7D1Z - chains B and J of the 11 polymer chains in the assembly; structure by electron microscopy, 3.15 A resolution.

# Chain B
Protein: Histone H4
From: Homo sapiens
Reference sequence: P62805 (H4_HUMAN); residues 1-102 here correspond to UniProt positions 2-103 (UniProt number = residue number + 1)
Chain sequence (106 residues; each row starts with the number of its first residue; numbers below 1 keep their minus sign (Gly-3 is residue -3)):
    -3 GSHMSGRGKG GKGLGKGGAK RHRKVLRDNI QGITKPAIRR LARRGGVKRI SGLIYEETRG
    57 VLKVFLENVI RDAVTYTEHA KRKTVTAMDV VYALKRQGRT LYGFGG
Disordered / not traced: -3 to 21
Differences from the reference sequence: expression tag (-3 to 0)
UniProt features mapped onto this chain:
  - DNA-binding region: Lys16 to Lys20
  - modified residue: Ser1 (N-acetylserine), Arg3 (Asymmetric dimethylarginine), Lys5 (N6-(2-hydroxyisobutyryl)lysine), Lys8 (N6-(2-hydroxyisobutyryl)lysine), Lys12 (N6-(2-hydroxyisobutyryl)lysine), Lys16 (N6-(2-hydroxyisobutyryl)lysine), Lys20 (N6,N6,N6-trimethyllysine), Lys31 (N6-(2-hydroxyisobutyryl)lysine), Lys44 (N6-(2-hydroxyisobutyryl)lysine), Ser47 (Phosphoserine), Tyr51 (Phosphotyrosine), Lys59 (N6-(2-hydroxyisobutyryl)lysine), Lys77 (N6-(2-hydroxyisobutyryl)lysine), Lys79 (N6-(2-hydroxyisobutyryl)lysine), Thr80 (Phosphothreonine), Tyr88 (Phosphotyrosine), Lys91 (N6-(2-hydroxyisobutyryl)lysine)
  - cross-link (Glycyl lysine isopeptide (Lys-Gly)): Lys12 (interchain with G-Cter in SUMO2), Lys20 (interchain with G-Cter in SUMO2), Lys31 (interchain with G-Cter in SUMO2), Lys59 (interchain with G-Cter in SUMO2), Lys79 (interchain with G-Cter in SUMO2), Lys91 (interchain with G-Cter in SUMO2)

# Chain J
Molecule: 145-nt DNA strand
Sequence (145 nucleotides; numbered -72 to 72; the number before each row is that of its first residue; numbers below 1 keep their minus sign (DA-72 is residue -72)):
   -72 ATCGATGTAT ATATCTGACA CGTGCCTGGA GACTAGGGAG TAATCCCCTT GGCGGTTAAA
   -12 ACGCGGGGGA CAGCGCGTAC GTGCGTTTAA GCGGTGCTAG AGCTGTCTAC GACCAATTGA
    48 GCGGCCTCGG CACCGGGATT CTGAT

# Interface between chain B and chain J
Contacting residue pairs (11):
  Arg35(B) with DG8(J), salt bridge to the phosphate
  Arg45(B) with DC7(J), hydrogen bond to the sugar; DG8(J), phosphate contact
  Ile46(B) with DC7(J), sugar contact; DG8(J), hydrogen bond to the phosphate
  Ser47(B) with DC7(J), phosphate contact
  Gly48(B) with DC7(J), hydrogen bond to the phosphate
  Arg78(B) with DA28(J), phosphate contact
  Lys79(B) with DG27(J), phosphate contact; DA28(J), hydrogen bond to the phosphate
  Thr80(B) with DA28(J), hydrogen bond to the phosphate
Other interface residues (no listed pair), chain B (10 interface residues in all): Arg39, Lys44
Other interface residues (no listed pair), chain J (6 interface residues in all): DT9, DG29

# Summary
10 residues of chain B face 6 of chain J across their interface, with 5 hydrogen bonds and 1 salt bridge.
Among the polar pairs are Arg45(B)-DC7(J), Ile46(B)-DG8(J) and Gly48(B)-DC7(J). From UniProt: a DNA-binding
region on chain B.
Here chain B is Histone H4 (Homo sapiens) and chain J is a 145-nt DNA strand. Entry 7D1Z (Cryo-EM structure of
SET8-nucleosome complex) was determined by electron microscopy together with 7D20 from the same study.
